4YVE - chains A and B; structure by X-ray diffraction, 3.40 A resolution.

# Chain A (and B)
Name: Rho-associated protein kinase 1
Source organism: Homo sapiens
Notes: EC 2.7.11.1; fragment: N-terminal kinase domain; chain B of this document is another copy of the same molecule, construct and numbering; everything in this record applies to it too
UniProtKB: Q13464 (ROCK1_HUMAN); residue numbers follow UniProt; this construct covers 6-415
Amino-acid sequence (415 residues; row label = number of the first residue in the row):
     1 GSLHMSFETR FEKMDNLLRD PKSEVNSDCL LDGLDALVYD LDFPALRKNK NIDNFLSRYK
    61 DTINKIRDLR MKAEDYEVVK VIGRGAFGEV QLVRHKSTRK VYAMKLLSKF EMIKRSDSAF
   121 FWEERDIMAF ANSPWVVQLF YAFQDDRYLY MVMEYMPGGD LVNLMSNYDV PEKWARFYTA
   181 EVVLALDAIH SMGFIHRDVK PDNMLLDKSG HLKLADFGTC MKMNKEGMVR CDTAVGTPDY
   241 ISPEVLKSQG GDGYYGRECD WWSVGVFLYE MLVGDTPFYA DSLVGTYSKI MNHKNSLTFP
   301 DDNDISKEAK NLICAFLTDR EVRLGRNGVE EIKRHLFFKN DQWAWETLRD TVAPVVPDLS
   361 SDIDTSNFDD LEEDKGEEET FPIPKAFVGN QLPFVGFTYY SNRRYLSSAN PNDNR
Unresolved in the structure: 1-5, 249-252, 373-378, 406-415 (chain B: 1-4, 372-376, 403-415)
Construct notes: cloning artifact (1-5)
Small-molecule neighbours: 4KK (2-(3-methoxyphenyl)-N-[4-(pyridin-4-yl)-1,3-thiazol-2-yl]acetamide): I82, R84, G85, A86, F87, G88, E89, V90, A103, K105, L106, L107, F120, E124, V137, M153, E154, Y155, M156, L205, A215, D216, F368
Curated features (UniProtKB/Swiss-Prot):
  - active site: D198 (Proton acceptor)
  - binding site (ATP): I82 to V90, K105

# Chain A / chain B interface
Pairs across the interface - 88 pairs, chain A then chain B:
  F7(A) - M71(B)  hydrophobic
  F7(A) - H95(B)
  F7(A) - S97(B)
  F7(A) - Y141(B)
  R10(A) - D68(B)  hydrogen bond (side chain-backbone)
  R10(A) - L69(B)  hydrogen bond (side chain-backbone)
  R10(A) - R70(B)  hydrogen bond (side chain-backbone)
  R10(A) - K72(B)
  R10(A) - D75(B)  salt bridge
  F11(A) - Y400(B)  hydrophobic
  K13(A) - L69(B)
  M14(A) - I66(B)  hydrophobic
  M14(A) - L69(B)  hydrophobic
  L17(A) - I66(B)  hydrophobic
  L17(A) - L69(B)  hydrophobic
  L18(A) - L31(B)  hydrophobic
  E24(A) - R58(B)
  E24(A) - Y59(B)  hydrogen bond (backbone-side chain)
  E24(A) - T62(B)  hydrogen bond
  V25(A) - L34(B)  hydrophobic
  V25(A) - T62(B)
  V25(A) - I66(B)  hydrophobic
  S27(A) - L18(B)
  S27(A) - S27(B)
  C29(A) - Y59(B)
  L30(A) - L30(B)  hydrophobic
  L31(A) - M14(B)  hydrophobic
  L31(A) - L18(B)  hydrophobic
  L31(A) - L30(B)  hydrophobic
  L37(A) - L37(B)  hydrophobic
  L37(A) - L392(B)  hydrophobic
  L41(A) - F387(B)  hydrophobic
  N49(A) - F387(B)
  N49(A) - V388(B)  hydrogen bond (side chain-backbone)
  N51(A) - I113(B)
  N51(A) - V388(B)  hydrogen bond (side chain-backbone)
  N51(A) - G389(B)  hydrogen bond (side chain-backbone)
  N51(A) - N390(B)  hydrogen bond
  N51(A) - L392(B)
  N51(A) - P393(B)
  I52(A) - F387(B)  hydrophobic
  F55(A) - L392(B)
  F55(A) - V395(B)  hydrophobic
  R58(A) - E24(B)
  R58(A) - W122(B)
  R58(A) - L392(B)  hydrogen bond (side chain-backbone)
  R58(A) - P393(B)
  R58(A) - V395(B)  hydrogen bond (side chain-backbone)
  Y59(A) - E24(B)
  Y59(A) - V395(B)  hydrogen bond (side chain-backbone)
  Y59(A) - G396(B)
  T62(A) - E24(B)  hydrogen bond
  T62(A) - V25(B)
  I66(A) - M14(B)  hydrophobic
  I66(A) - V25(B)  hydrophobic
  D68(A) - R10(B)  hydrogen bond (backbone-side chain)
  L69(A) - R10(B)  hydrogen bond (backbone-side chain)
  L69(A) - K13(B)
  L69(A) - M14(B)  hydrophobic
  L69(A) - L17(B)  hydrophobic
  R70(A) - R10(B)  hydrogen bond (backbone-side chain)
  R70(A) - M14(B)
  M71(A) - F7(B)  hydrophobic
  K72(A) - R10(B)
  D75(A) - R10(B)  salt bridge
  H95(A) - F7(B)
  S97(A) - F7(B)  hydrogen bond (side chain-backbone)
  T98(A) - F7(B)
  I113(A) - N51(B)
  Y141(A) - F7(B)
  F387(A) - L41(B)  hydrophobic
  F387(A) - N49(B)
  F387(A) - I52(B)  hydrophobic
  F387(A) - F387(B)  hydrophobic
  V388(A) - N49(B)  hydrogen bond (backbone-side chain)
  V388(A) - N51(B)  hydrogen bond (backbone-side chain)
  G389(A) - N51(B)  hydrogen bond (backbone-side chain)
  N390(A) - N51(B)  hydrogen bond
  L392(A) - L37(B)  hydrophobic
  L392(A) - N51(B)
  L392(A) - F55(B)  hydrophobic
  L392(A) - R58(B)  hydrogen bond (backbone-side chain)
  P393(A) - N51(B)
  V395(A) - R58(B)  hydrogen bond (backbone-side chain)
  V395(A) - Y59(B)
  Y400(A) - F11(B)
  S401(A) - F11(B)
  Y405(A) - F11(B)
Also at the interface, not in a pair above, chain A (49 interface residues in all): L34, W122, F394, G396, R403
Also at the interface, not in a pair above, chain B (48 interface residues in all): S6, E8, D15, T98, F394

# In short
49 residues of chain A face 48 of chain B across their interface; the contacts include 23 hydrogen bonds and 2
salt bridges. Polar contacts include R10(A)-D75(B), R10(A)-D68(B) and R10(A)-L69(B). Bound to chain A:
compound 4KK.
Chain A and chain B are both Rho-associated protein kinase 1 (Homo sapiens); the structure, ROCK 1 bound to
methoxyphenyl thiazole inhibitor, was determined by X-ray diffraction, deposited together with 4YVC and 5BML.
